Entry 7OFQ (electron microscopy, 3.08 A resolution); this record covers chains A and f of the 45 polymer chains in the assembly.

# Chain A
Molecule: Archaellin
Organism: Methanocaldococcus villosus
Chain sequence (209 residues; row label = number of the first residue in the row):
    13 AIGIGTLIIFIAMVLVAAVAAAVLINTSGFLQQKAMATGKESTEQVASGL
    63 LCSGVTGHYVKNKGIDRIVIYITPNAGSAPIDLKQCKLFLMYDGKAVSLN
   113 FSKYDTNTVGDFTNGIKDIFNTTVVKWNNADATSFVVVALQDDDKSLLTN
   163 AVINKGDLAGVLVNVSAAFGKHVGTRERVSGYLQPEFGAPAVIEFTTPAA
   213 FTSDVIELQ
Ion coordination: Ca2+: Asp-154, Asp-156, Ser-158, Asn-166, Asp-169
What the authors report for this chain:
  - conformationally variable residues (domain motion): Ser-60 to Gly-61

# Chain f
Molecule: Archaellin
Organism: Methanocaldococcus villosus
Chain sequence (213 residues; numbered 13 to 225; the number before each row is that of its first residue):
    13 AIGIGTLIIFIAMVLVAAVAAAVLINTSGFLQQKAMATGKESTEQVASGL
    63 QVIRVLGNHSGGKINWLAVLISPNAGSAPIDLSQATVMITDGTHKVIAKY
   113 NSTFFNGTLKNGGSIFEAKYNNTTALKPLFDDLPATAFGIVVLQDADTSC
   163 SKDTPVINKGDIVAICLNVSNTLNLKPRTKVTGAVIPEFGAPAVISFTTP
   213 ATYLDTQHIIELQ
Ion coordination: Ca2+: Asp-157, Asp-159, Ser-161, Asn-170, Asp-173

# Chain A / chain f interface
Residue-residue contacts - 9 pairs, chain A then chain f:
  Met-25(A) / Ala-13(f)  hydrophobic
  Val-28(A) / Ala-13(f)  hydrophobic
  Val-28(A) / Ile-16(f)  hydrophobic
  Ala-32(A) / Gly-15(f)
  Ala-32(A) / Leu-19(f)  hydrophobic
  Val-35(A) / Leu-19(f)  hydrophobic
  Thr-39(A) / Phe-22(f)
  Arg-188(A) / Ala-158(f)
  Thr-208(A) / Lys-171(f)
Also at the interface, not in a pair above, chain A (8 interface residues in all): Leu-36
Also at the interface, not in a pair above, chain f (8 interface residues in all): Thr-18

# Overview
Chain A and chain f each contribute 8 residues to their interface. Asp-154(A), Asp-156(A), Ser-158(A),
Asn-166(A) and Asp-169(A) form the Ca2+ site. The paper reports conformational variability at Ser-60(A).
Chain A is Archaellin and chain f is Archaellin, both from Methanocaldococcus villosus; the structure, The
archaellum of Methanocaldococcus villosus, was determined by electron microscopy.
